5C19 - chains D and E of the 6 polymer chains in the assembly; structure by X-ray diffraction, 4.20 A resolution (low resolution: residue-level contacts below are approximate; hydrogen-bond / salt-bridge calls are withheld).

# Chain D (and E)
Name: Transitional endoplasmic reticulum ATPase
Organism: Homo sapiens
Notes: EC 3.6.4.6; chain E of this document is another copy of the same molecule, construct and numbering; everything in this record applies to it too
UniProt: P55072 (TERA_HUMAN); residue numbers follow UniProt; this construct covers 2-806
Sequence (805 residues; each row starts with the number of its first residue):
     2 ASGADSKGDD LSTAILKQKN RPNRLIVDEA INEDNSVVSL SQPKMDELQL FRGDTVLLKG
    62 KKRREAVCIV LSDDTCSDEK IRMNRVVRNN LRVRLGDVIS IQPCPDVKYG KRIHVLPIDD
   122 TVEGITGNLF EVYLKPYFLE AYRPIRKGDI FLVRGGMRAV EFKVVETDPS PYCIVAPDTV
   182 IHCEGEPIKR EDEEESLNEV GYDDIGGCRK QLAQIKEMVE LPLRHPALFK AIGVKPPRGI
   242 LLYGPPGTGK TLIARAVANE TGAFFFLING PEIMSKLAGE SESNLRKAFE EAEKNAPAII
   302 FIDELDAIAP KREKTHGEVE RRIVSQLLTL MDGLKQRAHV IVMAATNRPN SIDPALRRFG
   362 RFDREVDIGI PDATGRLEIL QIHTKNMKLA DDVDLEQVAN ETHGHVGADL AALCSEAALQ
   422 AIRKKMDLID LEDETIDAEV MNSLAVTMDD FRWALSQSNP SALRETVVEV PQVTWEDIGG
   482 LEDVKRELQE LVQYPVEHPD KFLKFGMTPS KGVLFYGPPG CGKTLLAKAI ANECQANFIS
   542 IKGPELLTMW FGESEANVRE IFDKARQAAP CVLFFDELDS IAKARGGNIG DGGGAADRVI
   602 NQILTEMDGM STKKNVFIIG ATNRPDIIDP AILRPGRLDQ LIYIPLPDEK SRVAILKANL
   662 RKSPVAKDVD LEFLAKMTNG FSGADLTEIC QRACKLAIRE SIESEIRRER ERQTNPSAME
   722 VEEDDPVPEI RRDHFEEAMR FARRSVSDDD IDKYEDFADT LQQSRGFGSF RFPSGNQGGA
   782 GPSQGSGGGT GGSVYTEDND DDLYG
Unresolved in the structure: 2-196, 708-727, 764-766, 773-806 (chain E: 2-20, 708-727, 764-806)
Differences from the reference sequence: engineered mutation Asp750 (Asn in P55072), Asp753 (Arg in P55072), Asp757 (Met in P55072), Asp760 (Gln in P55072)
Curated features (UniProtKB/Swiss-Prot):
  - region: Thr797 to Gly806 (Interaction with UBXN6)
  - motif: Asp802 to Gly806 (PIM motif)
  - binding site (ATP): Pro247 to Leu253, Asn348, His384, Gly521 to Leu526
  - modified residue: Ala2 (N-acetylalanine), Ser3 (Phosphoserine), Ser7 (Phosphoserine), Ser13 (Phosphoserine), Ser37 (Phosphoserine), Lys315 (N6,N6,N6-trimethyllysine), Thr436 (Phosphothreonine), Ser462 (Phosphoserine), Lys502 (N6-acetyllysine), Lys505 (N6-acetyllysine), Lys668 (N6-acetyllysine), Ser702 (Phosphoserine), Lys754 (N6-acetyllysine), Ser770 (Phosphoserine), Ser775 (Phosphoserine), Ser787 (Phosphoserine), Tyr805 (Phosphotyrosine)
  - cross-link (Glycyl lysine isopeptide (Lys-Gly)): Lys8 (interchain with G-Cter in SUMO2), Lys18 (interchain with G-Cter in SUMO2)
  - natural variant: Arg95 (R95G: In IBMPFD1), Gly97 (G97E: In CMT2Y), Ile126 (I126F: In IBMPFD1; uncertain significance), Arg155 (R155C: In IBMPFD1; R155H: In FTDALS6 and IBMPFD1; R155L: In IBMPFD1; R155P: In IBMPFD1; R155S: In IBMPFD1), Arg159 (R159G: In FTDALS6; R159H: In IBMPFD1), Ala160 (A160T: In IBMPFD1; uncertain significance), Glu185 (E185K: In CMT2Y), Arg191 (R191Q: In FTDALS6 and IBMPFD1), Leu198 (L198W: In IBMPFD1), Ala232 (A232E: In IBMPFD1), Ile254 (I254F: In IBMPFD1; uncertain significance), Ile369 (I369T: In IBMPFD1; uncertain significance), 2 further natural variant entries in UniProt
  - mutagenesis: Phe52 to Asp55 (Abolishes interaction with NPLOC4; when associated with A-110), Arg53 (R53A: Minor effect on affinity for ATP and ADP), Arg86 (R86A: Strongly increased affinity for ATP. Strongly reduced affinity for ADP), Tyr110 (Y110A: Abolishes interaction with NPLOC4; when associated with 52-A--A-55), Arg113 to His115 (Severely reduced binding to DERL1), Phe131 (F131R: Severely reduced binding to DERL1), Leu140 (L140D: Severely reduced binding to DERL1), Asp179 (D179R: No effect on binding to DERL1), His183 (H183W: Severely reduced binding to DERL1), Lys251 (K251Q: Impairs ERAD degradation of HMGCR and does not inhibit interaction with RHBDD1; when associated with Q-524), Glu305 (E305Q: Defect in ubiquitin-dependent protein degradation by the proteasome; when associated with Q-578), Lys312 (K312A: Does not affect methylation by VCPKMT), 8 further mutagenesis entries in UniProt
From the paper describing this entry:
  - mutagenesis - N750D/R753D/M757D/Q760D: unchanged catalytic activity
  - catalytic residues: Glu578, Arg635 (citing earlier work)
  - mutagenesis - K524T, E578Q, A685R, R766A: decreased catalytic activity
  - mutagenesis - K543A (3-fold): increased catalytic activity
  - mutagenesis - R766A: unchanged binding to ADP
  - mutagenesis - K251T/R766A: decreased binding to ATPgS
  - mutagenesis - F360A/A409R, A685R/R766A: abolished catalytic activity

# Interface between chain D and chain E
Contacting residue pairs (94):
  Pro247(D) - Arg359(E)
  Pro272(D) - Ser326(E)
  Pro272(D) - Leu329(E)
  Pro272(D) - Thr330(E)
  Glu273(D) - Thr330(E)
  Met275(D) - Arg323(E)
  Met275(D) - Ser326(E)
  Ser276(D) - Arg323(E)
  Ser276(D) - Ser326(E)
  Ser276(D) - Gln327(E)
  Lys277(D) - Arg323(E)
  Leu278(D) - Arg323(E)
  Ala279(D) - Arg323(E)
  Glu305(D) - Arg359(E)
  Glu305(D) - Arg362(E)
  Asp307(D) - Arg359(E)
  Pro311(D) - Arg322(E)
  Lys315(D) - Lys312(E)
  Lys315(D) - Arg322(E)
  His317(D) - His317(E)
  Gly318(D) - Glu319(E)
  Glu319(D) - Glu319(E)
  Val320(D) - Glu319(E)
  Glu321(D) - Glu319(E)
  Glu321(D) - Arg322(E)
  Asn348(D) - Arg359(E)
  Glu402(D) - Lys614(E)
  Ala409(D) - Lys236(E)
  Asp410(D) - Phe360(E)
  Ser416(D) - Val235(E)
  Glu417(D) - Arg365(E)
  Ala419(D) - Val235(E)
  Leu420(D) - Leu222(E)
  Leu420(D) - Phe230(E)
  Arg424(D) - Glu218(E)
  Arg424(D) - Leu222(E)
  Ile430(D) - Asn21(E)
  Asp431(D) - His226(E)
  Ile437(D) - His226(E)
  Ile437(D) - Ala228(E)
  Met442(D) - Leu229(E)
  Arg453(D) - Leu504(E)
  Gln458(D) - Arg365(E)
  Ser459(D) - Arg567(E)
  Ser459(D) - Lys615(E)
  Ser462(D) - Phe360(E)
  Arg465(D) - Gly610(E)
  Pro545(D) - Asn602(E)
  Pro545(D) - Thr606(E)
  Leu548(D) - Asn602(E)
  Thr549(D) - Asn602(E)
  Thr549(D) - Gln603(E)
  Phe552(D) - Glu556(E)
  Phe552(D) - Ala597(E)
  Phe552(D) - Asp598(E)
  Phe552(D) - Arg599(E)
  Glu578(D) - Arg635(E)
  Lys584(D) - Gly595(E)
  Lys584(D) - Ala596(E)
  Ala585(D) - Gly594(E)
  Ala585(D) - Gly595(E)
  Arg586(D) - Gly593(E)
  Gly587(D) - Gly595(E)
  Asn589(D) - Gly595(E)
  Asn589(D) - Ala596(E)
  Ile590(D) - Ile590(E)
  Ile590(D) - Asp592(E)
  Ile590(D) - Gly593(E)
  Ile590(D) - Gly594(E)
  Gly591(D) - Gly593(E)
  Asp592(D) - Gly593(E)
  Lys663(D) - Phe506(E)
  Lys663(D) - Gly507(E)
  Ser664(D) - Phe506(E)
  Pro665(D) - Lys505(E)
  Pro665(D) - Phe506(E)
  Gln692(D) - Met508(E)
  Gln692(D) - Thr509(E)
  Arg693(D) - Gln641(E)
  Cys695(D) - Phe506(E)
  Cys695(D) - Met508(E)
  Lys696(D) - Met508(E)
  Lys696(D) - Gln641(E)
  Ala698(D) - Phe506(E)
  Ile699(D) - Lys502(E)
  Ile699(D) - Met508(E)
  Arg700(D) - Arg487(E)
  Arg700(D) - Glu491(E)
  Ser702(D) - Lys502(E)
  Ile703(D) - Tyr495(E)
  Ile703(D) - His499(E)
  Glu706(D) - His499(E)
  Glu706(D) - Lys502(E)
  Pro729(D) - Phe506(E)
Other interface residues (no listed pair), chain D (74 interface residues in all): Asn270, Ala308, Ala413, Ile423, Asp428, Glu433, Asn460, Pro461, Asn624, Val728, Glu730, Arg744
Other interface residues (no listed pair), chain E (60 interface residues in all): Glu283, Gly318, Asp333, Phe503, Asn589, Asp609, Arg638, Leu762

# In short
74 residues of chain D and 60 residues of chain E are in contact. UniProt lists 15 ATP-binding residues and 24
mutagenesis sites on chain D. The paper reports catalytic residues Glu578(D) and Arg635(D); K524T, E578Q and
A685R of chain D, among others, reduce catalytic activity; 9 substitutions were tested in all.
Chain D and chain E are both Transitional endoplasmic reticulum ATPase (Homo sapiens); the structure, p97
variant 2 in the apo state, was determined by X-ray diffraction, deposited together with 5C18 and 5C1A.
